Entry 8UEC (X-ray diffraction, 3.00 A resolution); this record covers chains A and B.

# Chain A (and B)
Protein: Potassium channel subfamily K member 2
From: Mus musculus
Notes: chain B of this document is another copy of the same molecule, construct and numbering; everything in this record applies to it too
UniProtKB: P97438 (KCNK2_MOUSE), isoform P97438-2; residues 35-321 here = UniProt positions 35-321
Chain sequence (287 residues; row label = number of the first residue in the row):
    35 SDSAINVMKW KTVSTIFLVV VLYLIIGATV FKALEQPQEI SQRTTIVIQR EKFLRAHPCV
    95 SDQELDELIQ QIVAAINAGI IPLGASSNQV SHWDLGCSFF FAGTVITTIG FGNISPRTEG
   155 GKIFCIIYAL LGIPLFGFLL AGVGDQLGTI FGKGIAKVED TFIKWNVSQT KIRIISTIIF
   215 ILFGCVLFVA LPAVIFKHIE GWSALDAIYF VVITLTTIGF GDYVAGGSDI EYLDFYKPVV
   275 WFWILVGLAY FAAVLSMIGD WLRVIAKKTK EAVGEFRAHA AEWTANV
Unresolved in the structure: 35-36, 112-124, 321 (chain B: 317-321)
Construct notes: engineered mutation R84 (Lys in P97438), E85 (Gln in P97438), K86 (Thr in P97438), L88 (Ile in P97438), R89 (Ala in P97438), A90 (Gln in P97438), P92 (Ala in P97438), S95 (Asn in P97438), D96 (Ser in P97438), Q97 (Thr in P97438), A119 (Asn in P97438), C131 (Ser in P97438), A300 (Ser in P97438), A306 (Glu in P97438)
Covalent attachments: compound WUZ linked to C131
Metal / ion sites: K+ site 1: T142, T251, I252 (shared with T142(B), I143(B), T251(B), I252(B) of chain B); K+ site 2: G144, I252, G253 (shared with I143(B), G144(B), I252(B), G253(B) of chain B); K+ site 3: G144, F145, G253, F254 (shared with G144(B), F145(B), G253(B), F254(B) of chain B); K+ site 4: T251 (shared with T142(B), T251(B) of chain B); Cd2+ near E309 (its only coordinating residue here)
Residues lining bound ligands:
  - C16-ceramide (16C; N-((E,2S,3R)-1,3-dihydroxyoctadec-4-en-2-yl)palmitamide): M42, K45, T46, S48, T49, I50, L52, V53, I299, A300, K301, T303, K304
  - hexadecane (R16): L221, L225, P226, I229, F230, F269, Y270, V273, V274, F276, W277
  - WUZ (N-[(2,4-dichlorophenyl)methyl]-4-[(3R)-3-methyl-2,5-dioxopyrrolidin-1-yl]benzamide): D128, G130, F134, G137, T138, T141, I143, F145, N147, I148, F244, V258, A259, G260, G261, K271, V274, W275, I278
Reported in the primary citation:
  - binding site for WUZ: F134, G260, K271, W275
  - mutagenesis - G171F, A286F: unchanged expression

# How chain A and chain B interact
Contacting residue pairs (175; chain A residue first):
  K43(A) - D179(B)  salt bridge
  K43(A) - T183(B)
  W44(A) - Q180(B)
  V47(A) - G176(B)
  V47(A) - Q180(B)
  I50(A) - L173(B)
  F51(A) - L173(B)  hydrophobic
  V53(A) - L169(B)  hydrophobic
  V54(A) - L169(B)  hydrophobic
  V54(A) - L173(B)  hydrophobic
  Y57(A) - Y162(B)  hydrogen bond (side chain-backbone)
  Y57(A) - L165(B)
  Y57(A) - G166(B)  hydrogen bond (side chain-backbone)
  Y57(A) - L169(B)  hydrophobic
  L58(A) - F133(B)  hydrophobic
  L58(A) - A136(B)
  L58(A) - I140(B)  hydrophobic
  L58(A) - Y162(B)
  L58(A) - W275(B)  hydrophobic
  I59(A) - F133(B)
  G61(A) - Y162(B)
  A62(A) - S132(B)  hydrogen bond (backbone-side chain)
  A62(A) - F133(B)
  V64(A) - F158(B)  hydrophobic
  F65(A) - F135(B)  hydrophobic
  F65(A) - G155(B)
  F65(A) - F158(B)  hydrophobic
  F65(A) - C159(B)  hydrophobic
  K66(A) - W127(B)
  K66(A) - L129(B)
  L68(A) - T152(B)
  L68(A) - G154(B)
  L68(A) - G155(B)
  E69(A) - W127(B)
  E69(A) - P150(B)
  E69(A) - R151(B)  hydrogen bond (side chain-backbone)
  E69(A) - T152(B)  hydrogen bond (side chain-backbone)
  E69(A) - G155(B)
  Q70(A) - S125(B)  hydrogen bond
  Q70(A) - W127(B)
  Q70(A) - D128(B)
  E73(A) - S125(B)  hydrogen bond
  E73(A) - H126(B)  hydrogen bond (side chain-backbone)
  E73(A) - W127(B)
  I80(A) - I114(B)  hydrophobic
  Q83(A) - Q105(B)
  R84(A) - P116(B)
  R84(A) - L117(B)  hydrogen bond (side chain-backbone)
  F87(A) - E101(B)
  F87(A) - L102(B)  hydrophobic
  C93(A) - C93(B)  hydrophobic
  E98(A) - H91(B)  salt bridge
  D100(A) - L117(B)
  E101(A) - F87(B)
  I103(A) - P116(B)
  Q105(A) - Q83(B)
  I106(A) - I103(B)  hydrophobic
  I106(A) - I106(B)  hydrophobic
  V107(A) - I110(B)  hydrophobic
  I110(A) - I110(B)  hydrophobic
  S125(A) - Q70(B)  hydrogen bond
  S125(A) - E73(B)  hydrogen bond
  H126(A) - E73(B)  salt bridge
  H126(A) - R77(B)  hydrogen bond
  W127(A) - K66(B)  hydrogen bond (backbone-side chain)
  W127(A) - E69(B)
  W127(A) - Q70(B)
  W127(A) - E73(B)
  D128(A) - K66(B)  hydrogen bond (backbone-side chain)
  L129(A) - A62(B)  hydrophobic
  L129(A) - T63(B)
  L129(A) - K66(B)
  S132(A) - A62(B)  hydrogen bond (side chain-backbone)
  S132(A) - K66(B)  hydrogen bond
  F133(A) - L58(B)  hydrophobic
  F133(A) - I59(B)
  F133(A) - A62(B)
  F135(A) - F65(B)  hydrophobic
  F135(A) - F254(B)  hydrophobic
  A136(A) - L58(B)
  G137(A) - L58(B)
  V139(A) - I252(B)
  V139(A) - F254(B)  hydrophobic
  I140(A) - V54(B)  hydrophobic
  I140(A) - Y57(B)  hydrophobic
  I140(A) - L58(B)  hydrophobic
  T142(A) - T250(B)
  T142(A) - T251(B)
  T142(A) - I252(B)
  G144(A) - I252(B)  hydrogen bond (backbone-backbone)
  G144(A) - G253(B)
  G144(A) - F254(B)
  F145(A) - F254(B)
  G146(A) - F254(B)
  S149(A) - F254(B)
  S149(A) - D256(B)
  P150(A) - E69(B)
  P150(A) - Y243(B)
  R151(A) - E69(B)  hydrogen bond (backbone-side chain)
  R151(A) - D256(B)  salt bridge
  R151(A) - Y257(B)
  T152(A) - L68(B)  hydrogen bond (side chain-backbone)
  T152(A) - E69(B)  hydrogen bond (backbone-side chain)
  E153(A) - L239(B)
  G154(A) - L68(B)
  G155(A) - F65(B)
  G155(A) - L68(B)
  G155(A) - E69(B)
  K156(A) - D240(B)  salt bridge
  K156(A) - Y243(B)
  K156(A) - Y257(B)  hydrogen bond
  I157(A) - L239(B)  hydrophobic
  F158(A) - V64(B)  hydrophobic
  F158(A) - F65(B)  hydrophobic
  C159(A) - F65(B)  hydrophobic
  C159(A) - F254(B)  hydrophobic
  I160(A) - V246(B)  hydrophobic
  Y162(A) - Y57(B)  hydrogen bond (side chain-backbone)
  Y162(A) - L58(B)
  Y162(A) - G61(B)
  A163(A) - I252(B)  hydrophobic
  L164(A) - I292(B)
  L165(A) - Y57(B)
  L165(A) - L296(B)
  G166(A) - Y57(B)  hydrogen bond (backbone-side chain)
  P168(A) - L289(B)
  P168(A) - I292(B)  hydrophobic
  P168(A) - G293(B)
  P168(A) - L296(B)  hydrophobic
  L169(A) - Y57(B)  hydrophobic
  L169(A) - L296(B)
  F172(A) - G293(B)
  F172(A) - R297(B)
  L173(A) - V47(B)  hydrophobic
  L173(A) - F51(B)  hydrophobic
  L173(A) - V54(B)  hydrophobic
  G176(A) - V47(B)
  D179(A) - K43(B)  salt bridge
  Q180(A) - K43(B)
  Q180(A) - W44(B)
  T183(A) - N40(B)
  T183(A) - K43(B)
  L239(A) - E153(B)
  L239(A) - I157(B)  hydrophobic
  D240(A) - K156(B)
  I242(A) - I160(B)  hydrophobic
  Y243(A) - P150(B)
  Y243(A) - K156(B)
  Y243(A) - I160(B)  hydrophobic
  V246(A) - I160(B)  hydrophobic
  T250(A) - T142(B)
  T250(A) - I167(B)
  T251(A) - T142(B)
  I252(A) - V139(B)  hydrophobic
  I252(A) - T142(B)
  I252(A) - I143(B)
  I252(A) - G144(B)
  I252(A) - A163(B)  hydrophobic
  G253(A) - G144(B)
  F254(A) - F135(B)  hydrophobic
  F254(A) - G146(B)
  F254(A) - C159(B)  hydrophobic
  D256(A) - S149(B)
  D256(A) - R151(B)  salt bridge
  Y257(A) - R151(B)
  Y257(A) - K156(B)
  W275(A) - L58(B)  hydrophobic
  L289(A) - P168(B)
  I292(A) - L164(B)
  I292(A) - P168(B)  hydrophobic
  G293(A) - P168(B)
  G293(A) - F172(B)
  L296(A) - P168(B)  hydrophobic
  L296(A) - L169(B)
  R297(A) - F172(B)
Other interface residues (no listed pair), chain A (105 interface residues in all): N40, V55, T63, Q72, R77, H91, V94, L102, T138, I167, F170, V177, I247, F285
Other interface residues (no listed pair), chain B (110 interface residues in all): I50, V53, V55, Q72, V94, E98, V107, A109, G118, Q123, G137, T138, F145, I161, F170, I242, I247, L279, F285

# Overview
Chain A and chain B form an interface of 105 and 110 residues respectively; the contacts include 23 hydrogen
bonds and 7 salt bridges. Among the polar pairs are K43(A)-D179(B), E98(A)-H91(B) and H126(A)-E73(B). From the
paper: a binding site for WUZ at F134(A), G260(A) and K271(A) among others; G171F and A286F of chain A leave
expression unchanged.
Chain A and chain B are both Potassium channel subfamily K member 2 (Mus musculus); the structure, Structure
of TREK-1CG*:CAT335a, was determined by X-ray diffraction (same publication as 8UE2, 8UE9 and 8UF6).
